PDB entry 3C86 | X-ray diffraction, 1.80 A resolution | chain A

# Chain A
Protein: Phosphotriesterase
Organism: Agrobacterium tumefaciens
Notes: EC 3.1.8.1
Reference sequence: Q93LD7 (Q93LD7_9RHIZ); residues 34-361 here correspond to UniProt positions 33-360 (UniProt number = residue number - 1)
Amino-acid sequence (328 residues; numbered 34 to 361; the number before each row is that of its first residue):
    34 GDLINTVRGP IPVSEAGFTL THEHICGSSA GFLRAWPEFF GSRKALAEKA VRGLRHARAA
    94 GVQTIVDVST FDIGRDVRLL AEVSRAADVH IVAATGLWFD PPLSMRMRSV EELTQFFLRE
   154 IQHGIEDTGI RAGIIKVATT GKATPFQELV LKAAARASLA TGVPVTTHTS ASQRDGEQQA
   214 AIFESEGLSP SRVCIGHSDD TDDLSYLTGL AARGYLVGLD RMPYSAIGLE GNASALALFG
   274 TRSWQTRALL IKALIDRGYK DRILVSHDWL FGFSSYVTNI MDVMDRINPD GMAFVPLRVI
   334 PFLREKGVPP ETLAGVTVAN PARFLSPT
Modified positions: Lys-169 (lysine nz-carboxylic acid; KCX)
Differences from the reference sequence: engineered mutation Ala-92 (Ser91 in Q93LD7)
Bound ions: Fe2+: His-55, His-57, Lys-169, Asp-301 (together with o,O-diethyl hydrogen thiophosphate); Co2+: Lys-169, His-201, His-230
Residues lining bound ligands: o,O-diethyl hydrogen thiophosphate (DPJ): His-55, His-57, Gly-60, Ile-106, Trp-131, Phe-132, Lys-169, His-201, His-230, Arg-254, Tyr-257, Leu-271, Asp-301, Leu-303, Phe-306, Ser-308

# In short
Ligands of chain A: o,O-diethyl hydrogen thiophosphate. His-55, His-57, Lys-169 and Asp-301 form the Fe2+
site. The Co2+ site is built by Lys-169, His-201 and His-230.
Chain A is Phosphotriesterase (Agrobacterium tumefaciens); the structure, OpdA from agrobacterium radiobacter
with bound product diethyl thiophosphate from crystal soaking with tetraethyl dithiopyrophosphate- 1.8 ...,
was determined by X-ray diffraction, deposited together with 2R1K, 2R1L, 2R1M and 2R1P.
